7OY8 - chains L and M of the 35 polymer chains in the assembly; structure by electron microscopy, 2.50 A resolution.

# Chain L
Name: Photosynthetic reaction center L subunit
Source organism: Rhodospirillum rubrum (strain ATCC 11170 / ATH 1.1.1 / DSM 467 / LMG 4362 / NCIMB 8255 / S1)
Reference sequence: Q2RQ25 (Q2RQ25_RHORT); numbering as in UniProt (aligned over 1-276)
Sequence (276 residues; numbered 1 to 276; the number before each row is that of its first residue):
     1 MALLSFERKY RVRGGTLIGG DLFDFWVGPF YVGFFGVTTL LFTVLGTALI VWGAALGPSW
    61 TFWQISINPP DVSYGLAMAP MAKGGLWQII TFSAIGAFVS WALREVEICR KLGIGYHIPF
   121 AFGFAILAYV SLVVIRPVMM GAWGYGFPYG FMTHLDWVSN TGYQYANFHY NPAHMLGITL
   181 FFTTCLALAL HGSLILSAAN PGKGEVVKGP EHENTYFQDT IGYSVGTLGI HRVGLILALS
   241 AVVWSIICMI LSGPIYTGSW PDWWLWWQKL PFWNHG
Disordered / not traced: 1, 276
Metal / ion sites: Fe ion: His191, His231 (shared with His218(M), Glu233(M), His265(M) of chain M)
Small-molecule neighbours:
  - Trans-Geranyl BACTERIOCHLOROPHYLL A (07D), molecule 1: Ile50, Phe62, Tyr129, Leu132, Phe147, Tyr149, Gly150, Phe151, Met152, His154, Leu155, Trp157, Val158
  - Trans-Geranyl BACTERIOCHLOROPHYLL A (07D), molecule 2: Phe98, Phe122, Ala125, Ile126, Ala128, Tyr129, Leu132, Trp157, Val158, Ser159, Thr161, Gly162, Tyr163, Asn167, Phe168, His169, His174, Gly177, Ile178, Phe181, Phe182, Ser245, Ile246, Cys248, Met249
  - Trans-Geranyl BACTERIOCHLOROPHYLL A (07D), molecule 3: Val158, Tyr163, His169, Phe182
  - Trans-Geranyl BACTERIOCHLOROPHYLL A (07D), molecule 4: His169, Met175, Ile178, Thr179, Phe182, Thr183, Leu186
  - bacteriopheophytin a (BPH), molecule 1: Thr39, Phe42, Thr43, Gly46, Thr47, Ile50, Ile90, Ser93, Ala94, Ala97, Phe98, Trp101, Glu105, Ile118, Ala121, Phe122, Phe124, Ala125, Tyr129, Phe147, Tyr149, Gly150, Phe151, His154, Phe181, Ala238, Leu239, Val242
  - bacteriopheophytin a (BPH), molecule 2: Phe182, Cys185, Leu186, Ala189, Leu190, Ile221
  - tetramyristoyl-cardiolipin (CD4; (2R,5R,11R,14R)-5,8,11-trihydroxy-5,11-dioxido-17-oxo-2,14-bis(tetradecanoyloxy)-4,6,10,12,16-pentaoxa-5,11-diphosphatriacont-1-yl tetradecanoate), molecule 1: Ala2, Val27, Gly28, Pro29, Phe30, Leu40, Thr43, Val44
  - tetramyristoyl-cardiolipin (CD4), molecule 2: Asn200, Pro201, Gly202, Lys203
  - phosphatidylglycerol (PGW; (1R)-2-{[(S)-{[(2S)-2,3-dihydroxypropyl]oxy}(hydroxy)phosphoryl]oxy}-1-[(hexadecanoyloxy)methyl]ethyl (9Z)-octadec-9-enoate): Phe62, Trp63, Phe151
  - RQ0 (2-azanyl-5-[(2E,6E,8E,10E,12E,14E,18E,22E,26E,30E,34E)-3,7,11,15,19,23,27,31,35,39-decamethyltetraconta-2,6,8,10,12,14,18,22,26,30,34,38-dodecaenyl]-3-methoxy-6-methyl-cyclohexa-2,5-diene-1,4-dione): Pro172, Ala173, Met175, Leu176, Thr179, Trp244, Leu251, Pro254, Ile255, Tyr256, Trp260, Trp263, Trp264
  - ubiquinone-10 (U10), molecule 1: Leu17, Ile18, Phe35, Thr38, Leu41, Phe42, Leu45, Leu76, Ala77, Met78, Gln88, Ile89, Phe92, Ser93, Ile95, Gly96, Val99, Ser100, Leu103, Trp143
  - ubiquinone-10 (U10), molecule 2: Val27, Phe30, Tyr31, Val32, Gly36, Val37, Leu40, Leu41, Val44, Trp101, Arg104
  - ubiquinone-10 (U10), molecule 3: Thr183, Ala187, Leu190, His191, Leu194, Ile195, Glu213, Asn214, Phe217, Ile221, Tyr223, Ser224, Val225, Gly226, Thr227, Ile230, Val233, Leu237
What the authors report for this chain:
  - binding site for ubiquinone-10: Leu76

# Chain M
Name: Reaction center protein M chain
Source organism: Rhodospirillum rubrum (strain ATCC 11170 / ATH 1.1.1 / DSM 467 / LMG 4362 / NCIMB 8255 / S1)
Reference sequence: Q2RQ26 (Q2RQ26_RHORT); residue numbers follow UniProt; this construct covers 1-306
Sequence (306 residues; row label = number of the first residue in the row):
     1 MSEYQNILTG VQVRTAPHSA PIAKGIFPRL GKPGFSYWLG KIGDAQIGPI YLGTTGVLSL
    61 VFGFFAIEII GFNLLASVNW SPMEFGRQFF WLGLEPPAAE YGLGFAPLAE GGWWQIAGFF
   121 LTTSILLWWV RMYRRARALK MGTHTAWAFA SAIFLFLSLG FIRPLLMGNF SESVPFGIFP
   181 HLEWTNSFSL NYGNFFYNPF HMLSIAFLYG SALLFAMHGA TILAVSRLGG DREVEQITDR
   241 GTAAERAALF WRWTMGFNAT MESIHRWAWW FAVLCTFTGA IGILLTGTVV DNWFEWGVKH
   301 GLAPAP
Disordered / not traced: 1
Metal / ion sites: Fe ion: His218, Glu233, His265 (shared with His191(L), His231(L) of chain L)
Small-molecule neighbours:
  - Trans-Geranyl BACTERIOCHLOROPHYLL A (07D), molecule 1: Ile67, Leu121, Ile125, Ala152, Ile153, Leu155, Phe156, Leu159, Phe176, Trp184, Thr185, Asn186, Phe188, Ser189, Asn194, Phe195, Phe196, His201, Ser204, Ile205, Leu208, Tyr209, Cys275, Thr276, Gly279, Ala280, Ile283
  - Trans-Geranyl BACTERIOCHLOROPHYLL A (07D), molecule 2: Phe89, Phe156, Leu159, Val174, Ile178, His181, Leu182, Trp184, Thr185
  - Trans-Geranyl BACTERIOCHLOROPHYLL A (07D), molecule 3: Thr185, Phe196, Tyr209
  - Trans-Geranyl BACTERIOCHLOROPHYLL A (07D), molecule 4: Phe196, Met202, Ile205, Ala206, Tyr209, Gly210, Leu213, Phe271
  - bacteriopheophytin a (BPH), molecule 1: Ser59, Leu60, Val61, Gly63, Phe64, Phe65, Ser124, Ile125, Trp128, Met132, Thr145, Ala148, Phe149, Ala152, Ala272, Val273, Thr276
  - bacteriopheophytin a (BPH), molecule 2: Tyr209, Ala212, Leu213, Ala216, Met217, Trp251, Thr254, Met255
  - tetramyristoyl-cardiolipin (CD4; (2R,5R,11R,14R)-5,8,11-trihydroxy-5,11-dioxido-17-oxo-2,14-bis(tetradecanoyloxy)-4,6,10,12,16-pentaoxa-5,11-diphosphatriacont-1-yl tetradecanoate), molecule 1: Arg137, Gly142, Thr143, His144, Trp147, Arg266, Trp269, Trp270
  - tetramyristoyl-cardiolipin (CD4), molecule 2: Leu203, Ala206, Phe207, Arg252, Met255, Gly256, Phe257, Trp267, Phe271
  - spirilloxanthin (CRT): Ile67, Glu68, Ile70, Gly71, Leu74, Phe85, Phe89, Leu103, Gly104, Phe105, Trp114, Gln115, Gly118, Phe119, Thr122, Phe156, Leu159, Gly160, Phe161, Phe170, Val174, Pro175, Phe176, Gly177, Ile178, His181
  - phosphatidylglycerol (PGW; (1R)-2-{[(S)-{[(2S)-2,3-dihydroxypropyl]oxy}(hydroxy)phosphoryl]oxy}-1-[(hexadecanoyloxy)methyl]ethyl (9Z)-octadec-9-enoate): Pro199, Met202, Leu203, Trp296, His300, Leu302
  - RQ0 (2-azanyl-5-[(2E,6E,8E,10E,12E,14E,18E,22E,26E,30E,34E)-3,7,11,15,19,23,27,31,35,39-decamethyltetraconta-2,6,8,10,12,14,18,22,26,30,34,38-dodecaenyl]-3-methoxy-6-methyl-cyclohexa-2,5-diene-1,4-dione): Phe90, Ile178, Phe179
  - ubiquinone-10 (U10): Leu213, Leu214, Met217, His218, Thr221, Ile222, Ala244, Ala247, Ala248, Trp251, Met255, Phe257, Asn258, Ala259, Thr260, Met261, Ile264, Trp267, Phe271

# How chain L and chain M interact
Residue-residue contacts (183; chain L residue first):
  Leu4(L) with Leu249(M), hydrophobic; Arg252(M); Asn258(M)
  Phe6(L) with Arg240(M); Glu245(M)
  Glu7(L) with Leu249(M); Trp253(M), hydrogen bond
  Lys9(L) with Glu245(M), salt bridge
  Tyr10(L) with Thr242(M), hydrogen bond; Glu245(M), hydrogen bond; Arg246(M); Leu249(M), hydrophobic; Trp253(M)
  Arg11(L) with Trp253(M)
  Trp26(L) with Trp253(M)
  Pro29(L) with Arg252(M); Trp253(M); Gly256(M)
  Phe30(L) with Trp253(M); Thr254(M); Met255(M); Gly256(M)
  Tyr31(L) with Trp253(M), hydrogen bond (backbone-backbone)
  Thr61(L) with Gly301(M)
  Trp63(L) with Gly301(M); Leu302(M), hydrophobic
  Gln64(L) with Gly301(M), hydrogen bond (side chain-backbone); Leu302(M); Ala303(M); Pro304(M)
  Trp101(L) with Thr254(M)
  Arg104(L) with Trp253(M), hydrogen bond (side chain-backbone); Thr254(M), hydrogen bond (side chain-backbone)
  Glu105(L) with Phe250(M); Thr254(M)
  Ile108(L) with Phe250(M), hydrophobic; Trp253(M); Thr254(M)
  Cys109(L) with Phe250(M), hydrophobic
  Lys111(L) with Trp253(M)
  Leu112(L) with Arg246(M), hydrogen bond (backbone-side chain); Phe250(M); Trp253(M), hydrophobic
  Ile114(L) with Ala224(M); Val225(M), hydrophobic; Phe250(M), hydrophobic
  Gly115(L) with Ala224(M), hydrogen bond (backbone-backbone); Arg227(M)
  His117(L) with Gln5(M); Ala220(M); Leu223(M); Ala224(M)
  Ile118(L) with Ala220(M), hydrophobic; Thr221(M); Phe250(M), hydrophobic; Trp251(M), hydrophobic
  Met152(L) with Phe196(M); Tyr197(M), hydrophobic; Leu302(M)
  Leu155(L) with Phe196(M)
  Asp156(L) with Tyr197(M), hydrogen bond
  Val158(L) with Phe196(M), hydrophobic
  Ser159(L) with Phe196(M)
  Tyr163(L) with Asn186(M), hydrogen bond; Leu190(M)
  Asn167(L) with Glu183(M); Asn186(M)
  His169(L) with Leu182(M)
  Tyr170(L) with Phe179(M), hydrophobic; Glu183(M), hydrogen bond
  Met175(L) with Phe179(M), hydrophobic
  Phe181(L) with Leu208(M); Ala212(M), hydrophobic
  Thr184(L) with Ala212(M); Phe215(M)
  Cys185(L) with Ser211(M); Ala272(M)
  Ala187(L) with Phe215(M)
  Leu188(L) with Ser211(M); Phe215(M); Ala268(M), hydrophobic
  Ala189(L) with Ala272(M), hydrophobic
  His191(L) with His218(M), hydrogen bond; Glu233(M), salt bridge; His265(M), hydrogen bond
  Gly192(L) with His265(M)
  Ser193(L) with His144(M), hydrogen bond (side chain-backbone); Thr145(M); Ala148(M); Trp269(M), hydrogen bond
  Leu194(L) with Met141(M), hydrophobic
  Ile195(L) with Glu233(M); Ile237(M), hydrophobic; His265(M)
  Leu196(L) with His144(M); Glu262(M); His265(M); Arg266(M)
  Ser197(L) with Met141(M); Gly142(M), hydrogen bond (backbone-backbone); His144(M)
  Asn200(L) with Gly142(M); His144(M); Glu262(M), hydrogen bond; Arg266(M)
  Pro201(L) with Lys140(M); Met141(M); Gly142(M)
  Glu205(L) with Lys140(M)
  Val207(L) with Val234(M), hydrophobic
  Lys208(L) with Leu139(M); Lys140(M), hydrogen bond (side chain-backbone); Val234(M)
  Pro210(L) with Glu235(M)
  His212(L) with Ala20(M); Leu139(M)
  Glu213(L) with Val234(M)
  Thr215(L) with Ser19(M); Ala20(M), hydrogen bond (side chain-backbone); Arg29(M); Leu139(M)
  Tyr216(L) with Met132(M), hydrogen bond (side chain-backbone); Arg135(M); Ala136(M); Leu139(M), hydrophobic; Thr145(M)
  Gln218(L) with Pro49(M); Ile50(M)
  Asp219(L) with Arg29(M), salt bridge; Ile50(M); Tyr51(M), hydrogen bond (backbone-backbone); Arg131(M), hydrogen bond (backbone-side chain)
  Thr220(L) with Ile50(M); Trp128(M); Arg131(M), hydrogen bond (backbone-side chain); Met132(M); Arg135(M)
  Ile221(L) with Ile50(M)
  Gly222(L) with Ile47(M); Gly48(M), hydrogen bond (backbone-backbone); Ile50(M)
  Tyr223(L) with Leu39(M); Asp44(M), hydrogen bond (side chain-backbone); Gln46(M)
  Ser224(L) with Asp44(M)
  Val225(L) with Gly43(M); Asp44(M), hydrogen bond (backbone-backbone)
  Thr227(L) with Asp231(M), hydrogen bond (side chain-backbone)
  Leu228(L) with Asn6(M); Leu223(M), hydrophobic; Asp231(M)
  Gly229(L) with Ile42(M)
  Ile230(L) with Phe215(M)
  His231(L) with His218(M), hydrogen bond; Gly219(M); Ile222(M); Glu233(M), salt bridge
  Arg232(L) with Tyr4(M); Asn6(M), hydrogen bond; Ile7(M), hydrogen bond (side chain-backbone); Leu8(M); Thr9(M), hydrogen bond; Lys41(M), hydrogen bond (side chain-backbone); Ile42(M), hydrogen bond (side chain-backbone)
  Val233(L) with Ile42(M), hydrophobic
  Gly234(L) with Phe215(M)
  Leu235(L) with Ala216(M); Leu223(M), hydrophobic
  Ala238(L) with Ala212(M)
  Trp264(L) with Phe90(M), hydrophobic; Trp91(M), hydrophobic; Phe179(M), hydrophobic
  Trp267(L) with Gly86(M), hydrogen bond (side chain-backbone); Arg87(M); Phe90(M); Trp91(M)
  Gln268(L) with Arg87(M), hydrogen bond (backbone-side chain); Trp91(M)
  Trp273(L) with Met83(M); Gly86(M); Arg87(M), hydrogen bond (backbone-side chain)
  Asn274(L) with Arg87(M), hydrogen bond
  His275(L) with Arg87(M), hydrogen bond (backbone-side chain)
Other interface residues (no listed pair), chain L (91 interface residues in all): Gly113, Ala121, Phe151, Phe182, Leu190, Ala198, Ala199, Glu211, Gly226, Ile236
Other interface residues (no listed pair), chain M (101 interface residues in all): His18, Ile22, Glu84, Gln88, Arg137, Thr185, Asn194, Met202, Leu214, Met217, Leu228, Thr238, Ala248, Cys275, His300

# In short
91 residues of chain L face 101 of chain M across their interface; the contacts include 39 hydrogen bonds and
4 salt bridges. Among the polar pairs are Lys9(L)-Glu245(M), His191(L)-Glu233(M) and Asp219(L)-Arg29(M).
Phosphatidylglycerol, tetramyristoyl-cardiolipin and bacteriopheophytin a are bound between chain L and chain
M. The paper reports a binding site for ubiquinone-10 at Leu76(L).
Chain L is Photosynthetic reaction center L subunit and chain M is Reaction center protein M chain, both from
Rhodospirillum rubrum (strain ATCC 11170 / ATH 1.1.1 / DSM 467 / LMG 4362 / NCIMB 8255 / S1); the structure,
Cryo-EM structure of the Rhodospirillum rubrum RC-LH1 complex, was determined by electron microscopy.
